Entry 7BLZ (electron microscopy, 3.10 A resolution); this record covers chains F and J of the 15 polymer chains in the assembly.

Chain F:
Molecule: Psi-F
Source organism: Cyanidioschyzon merolae (strain 10D)
UniProt: A0A5P9RU83 (A0A5P9RU83_CYAME); numbering as in UniProt (aligned over 30-184)
Amino-acid sequence (155 residues; each row starts with the number of its first residue):
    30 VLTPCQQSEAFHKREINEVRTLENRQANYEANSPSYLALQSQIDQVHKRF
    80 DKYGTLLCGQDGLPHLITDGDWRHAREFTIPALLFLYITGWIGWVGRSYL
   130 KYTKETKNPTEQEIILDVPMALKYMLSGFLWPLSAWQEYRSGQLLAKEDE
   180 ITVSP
Cystine bridges: Cys34-Cys87
Bound ions: chlorophyll a Mg near Asp98 (its only coordinating residue here)
Small-molecule neighbours:
  - 1,2-diacyl-glycerol-3-sn-phosphate (3PH): Leu145, Asp146, Val147, Pro148
  - beta-carotene (BCR), molecule 1: Lys81, Glu106, Phe107, Pro110
  - beta-carotene (BCR), molecule 2: Thr97, Asp98, Gly99, Phe107, Gly119, Gly122, Trp123, Arg126, Trp160, Ala164, Leu173
  - beta-carotene (BCR), molecule 3: Pro110, Leu113, Phe114, Ile117, Thr118, Ile121
  - chlorophyll a (CLA), molecule 1: Tyr82, Leu113, Ile117
  - chlorophyll a (CLA), molecule 2: Thr97, Phe107, Thr108, Ala111, Leu112, Leu115
  - chlorophyll a (CLA), molecule 3: Asp98, Gly99, Asp100, Trp101, Thr108, Leu112
  - chlorophyll a (CLA), molecule 4: Phe107, Pro110, Ala111, Phe114, Leu115, Thr118, Gly119, Ile121, Gly122, Trp160
  - chlorophyll a (CLA), molecule 5: Tyr116, Ile117, Trp120, Ile121, Val124, Met154, Leu155, Phe158, Leu159, Pro161
  - chlorophyll a (CLA), molecule 6: Trp120, Leu155, Phe158
  - chlorophyll a (CLA), molecule 7: Ile121, Gly122, Val124, Gly125, Arg126, Tyr128, Leu129, Leu145, Ala150, Met154
  - chlorophyll a (CLA), molecule 8: Tyr128, Leu129, Glu142, Ile143, Leu145, Val147, Ala150, Leu151, Met154

Chain J:
Molecule: Photosystem I reaction center subunit IX
Source organism: Cyanidioschyzon merolae (strain 10D)
UniProt: A0A5P9RTH6 (A0A5P9RTH6_CYAME); numbering as in UniProt (aligned over 1-38)
Amino-acid sequence (38 residues; row label = number of the first residue in the row):
     1 MNLKKYLSTAPVVATLWLFLTAGILIELNRFFPDSLFY
Bound ions: chlorophyll a Mg near Glu27 (its only coordinating residue here)
Small-molecule neighbours:
  - 1,2-diacyl-glycerol-3-sn-phosphate (3PH), molecule 1: Leu3, Tyr6, Leu7
  - 1,2-diacyl-glycerol-3-sn-phosphate (3PH), molecule 2: Lys4, Lys5, Leu7, Ser8, Leu16, Phe19, Leu20
  - beta-carotene (BCR): Phe32, Ser35, Leu36, Phe37, Tyr38
  - C7Z ((1S)-3,5,5-trimethyl-4-[(1E,3E,5E,7E,9E,11E,13E,15E,17E)-3,7,12,16-tetramethyl-18-[(4S)-2,6,6-trimethyl-4-oxidanyl-cyclohexen-1-yl]octadeca-1,3,5,7,9,11,13,15,17-nonaenyl]cyclohex-3-en-1-ol): Tyr6, Pro11, Val12, Thr15, Phe19, Ala22, Gly23, Ile26, Glu27, Arg30
  - chlorophyll a (CLA), molecule 1: Tyr6, Ala10, Pro11, Ala14, Thr15, Leu18, Phe19, Ala22
  - chlorophyll a (CLA), molecule 2: Ala10, Val13, Ala14, Leu16, Trp17, Leu20
  - chlorophyll a (CLA), molecule 3: Leu16, Phe19, Ile26
  - chlorophyll a (CLA), molecule 4: Trp17, Leu18, Thr21, Leu25
  - chlorophyll a (CLA), molecule 5: Leu18, Thr21, Ala22, Leu25
  - chlorophyll a (CLA), molecule 6: Phe19, Leu20, Gly23, Ile24, Glu27, Arg30, Phe31
  - chlorophyll a (CLA), molecule 7: Ile24, Leu28, Asn29, Phe32, Asp34, Ser35, Leu36
  - diacyl glycerol (DGA): Met1, Asn2, Leu3, Lys4, Leu7
  - (3R)-beta,beta-caroten-3-ol (RRX): Ala22, Leu25, Ile26, Asn29

How chain F and chain J interact:
Pairs across the interface (23; chain F residue first):
  Gln74(F) with Pro33(J); Asp34(J), hydrogen bond
  Arg78(F) with Asp34(J), salt bridge
  Lys81(F) with Pro33(J), hydrogen bond (side chain-backbone); Asp34(J), hydrogen bond (side chain-backbone); Phe37(J)
  Tyr82(F) with Asp34(J), hydrogen bond (side chain-backbone); Leu36(J), hydrophobic; Phe37(J), hydrophobic
  Leu85(F) with Leu36(J), hydrophobic; Phe37(J), hydrophobic
  Arg105(F) with Phe37(J); Tyr38(J)
  Glu106(F) with Phe37(J)
  Ile109(F) with Tyr38(J), hydrophobic
  Ile143(F) with Thr9(J); Ala10(J), hydrogen bond (backbone-backbone)
  Ile144(F) with Lys5(J); Ser8(J); Thr9(J)
  Leu145(F) with Ser8(J), hydrogen bond (backbone-backbone)
  Val147(F) with Ser8(J)
  Met154(F) with Trp17(J), hydrophobic
Also at the interface, not in a pair above, chain F (14 interface residues in all): Pro110
Also at the interface, not in a pair above, chain J (12 interface residues in all): Val13, Ser35

Summary:
14 residues of chain F face 12 of chain J across their interface, with 6 hydrogen bonds and 1 salt bridge.
Polar contacts include Arg78(F)-Asp34(J), Gln74(F)-Asp34(J) and Lys81(F)-Pro33(J).
Chain F is Psi-F and chain J is Photosystem I reaction center subunit IX, both from Cyanidioschyzon merolae
(strain 10D); the structure, Red alga C.merolae Photosystem I, was determined by electron microscopy.
